PDB entry 4C9A | X-ray diffraction, 2.40 A resolution | chains C and D of the 4 polymer chains in the assembly

# Chain C
Name: E3 ubiquitin-protein ligase ZNRF3
From: Mus musculus
Notes: EC 6.3.2.-; fragment: ectodomain, residues 1-165
UniProtKB: Q5SSZ7 (ZNRF3_MOUSE); residues 53-205 here correspond to UniProt positions 4-156 (UniProt number = residue number - 49)
Sequence (165 residues; each row starts with the number of its first residue):
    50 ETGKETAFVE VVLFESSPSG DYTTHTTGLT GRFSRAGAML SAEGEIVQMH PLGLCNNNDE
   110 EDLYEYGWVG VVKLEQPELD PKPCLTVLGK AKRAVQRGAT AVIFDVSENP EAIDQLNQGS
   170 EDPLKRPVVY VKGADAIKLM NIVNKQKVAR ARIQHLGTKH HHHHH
Disordered / not traced: 50-53, 206-214
Cystine bridges: Cys104-Cys133
Construct notes: expression tag (50-52, 206-214)
Reported in the primary citation:
  - mutagenesis - S90C: increased binding to LGR5ecto-RspoFu1-Fu2 complex

# Chain D
Name: R-spondin-2
From: Xenopus (SILURANA) tropicalis
Notes: fragment: fu1-fu2, residues 32-152
UniProtKB: Q5M7L6 (RSPO2_XENTR); numbering as in UniProt (aligned over 35-144)
Sequence (121 residues; numbered 32 to 152; the number before each row is that of its first residue):
    32 ETGGTNPICK GCLSCSKDNG CLRCQPKLFF YLRREGMRQY GECLQSCPPG YYGVRGPDMN
    92 RCSRCRIENC DSCFSRDFCI KCKSGFYSHK GQCFEECPEG FAPLDDTMVC VDGTKHHHHH
   152 H
Disordered / not traced: 32-39, 143-152
Cystine bridges: Cys40-Cys46, Cys43-Cys52, Cys55-Cys74, Cys78-Cys93, Cys96-Cys104, Cys101-Cys110, Cys113-Cys124, Cys128-Cys141
Modified / non-standard residues: Mse68 (selenomethionine; parent Met); Mse90 (selenomethionine; parent Met); Mse139 (selenomethionine; parent Met)
Construct notes: expression tag (32-34, 145-152)

# How chain C and chain D interact
Contacting residue pairs (51):
  Ile95(C) - Mse68(D)
  Val96(C) - Arg65(D)
  Val96(C) - Mse68(D)
  Gln97(C) - Asp49(D)  hydrogen bond (side chain-backbone)
  Gln97(C) - Asn50(D)  hydrogen bond
  Gln97(C) - Arg65(D)  hydrogen bond (backbone-side chain)
  Gln97(C) - Mse68(D)  hydrogen bond (backbone-backbone)
  Gln97(C) - Arg69(D)
  Gln97(C) - Gln70(D)  hydrogen bond (side chain-backbone)
  Met98(C) - Gln70(D)
  His99(C) - Asn50(D)  hydrogen bond (side chain-backbone)
  His99(C) - Cys52(D)  hydrogen bond (side chain-backbone)
  His99(C) - Leu53(D)
  His99(C) - Phe61(D)
  His99(C) - Leu63(D)
  His99(C) - Gln70(D)  hydrogen bond (backbone-side chain)
  His99(C) - Tyr71(D)
  His99(C) - Gly72(D)
  Pro100(C) - Asn50(D)
  Leu101(C) - Leu53(D)
  Leu101(C) - Mse90(D)
  Gly102(C) - Leu63(D)
  Gly102(C) - Gln70(D)
  Asp108(C) - Arg107(D)  salt bridge
  Glu109(C) - Arg97(D)  salt bridge
  Glu110(C) - Arg97(D)
  Asp111(C) - Arg95(D)  salt bridge
  Asp111(C) - Arg97(D)  salt bridge
  Tyr113(C) - Arg65(D)  hydrogen bond
  Tyr113(C) - Gln70(D)
  Lys122(C) - Asp49(D)  salt bridge
  Lys122(C) - Asn50(D)  hydrogen bond (backbone-side chain)
  Glu124(C) - Ser47(D)  hydrogen bond
  Glu124(C) - Asn50(D)  hydrogen bond
  Glu124(C) - Leu53(D)
  Leu128(C) - Ser45(D)
  Leu128(C) - Arg54(D)
  Asp129(C) - Arg54(D)  salt bridge
  Pro130(C) - Arg54(D)
  Met189(C) - Asp49(D)
  Ile191(C) - Mse68(D)
  Val192(C) - Mse68(D)  hydrophobic
  Val192(C) - Arg69(D)
  Asn193(C) - Lys48(D)
  Asn193(C) - Asp49(D)  hydrogen bond
  Asn193(C) - Arg69(D)
  Gln195(C) - Mse68(D)
  Lys196(C) - Gly67(D)
  Lys196(C) - Mse68(D)  hydrogen bond (backbone-backbone)
  Val197(C) - Mse68(D)
  Ala198(C) - Mse68(D)
Other interface residues (no listed pair), chain C (27 interface residues in all): Asn190

# Overview
27 residues of chain C and 21 residues of chain D are in contact, with 14 hydrogen bonds and 6 salt bridges.
Polar contacts include Asp108(C)-Arg107(D), Glu109(C)-Arg97(D) and Asp111(C)-Arg95(D). The paper reports that
S90C of chain C increases binding to LGR5ecto-RspoFu1-Fu2 complex.
Chain C is E3 ubiquitin-protein ligase ZNRF3 (Mus musculus) and chain D is R-spondin-2 (Xenopus (SILURANA)
tropicalis); the structure, Mouse ZNRF3 ectodomain in complex with Xenopus RSPO2 Fu1-Fu2 (Seleno Met) crystal
form I, was determined by X-ray diffraction, deposited together with 4C99, 4C9E, 4C9R, 4C9U and 4C9V.
